7VAV - chains D and J of the 12 polymer chains in the assembly; structure by electron microscopy, 2.80 A resolution.

Chain D:
Protein: V-type ATP synthase beta chain
Organism: Thermus thermophilus HB8
UniProtKB: Q56404 (VATB_THET8); residue numbers follow UniProt; this construct covers 1-478
Amino-acid sequence (478 residues; numbered 1 to 478; the number before each row is that of its first residue):
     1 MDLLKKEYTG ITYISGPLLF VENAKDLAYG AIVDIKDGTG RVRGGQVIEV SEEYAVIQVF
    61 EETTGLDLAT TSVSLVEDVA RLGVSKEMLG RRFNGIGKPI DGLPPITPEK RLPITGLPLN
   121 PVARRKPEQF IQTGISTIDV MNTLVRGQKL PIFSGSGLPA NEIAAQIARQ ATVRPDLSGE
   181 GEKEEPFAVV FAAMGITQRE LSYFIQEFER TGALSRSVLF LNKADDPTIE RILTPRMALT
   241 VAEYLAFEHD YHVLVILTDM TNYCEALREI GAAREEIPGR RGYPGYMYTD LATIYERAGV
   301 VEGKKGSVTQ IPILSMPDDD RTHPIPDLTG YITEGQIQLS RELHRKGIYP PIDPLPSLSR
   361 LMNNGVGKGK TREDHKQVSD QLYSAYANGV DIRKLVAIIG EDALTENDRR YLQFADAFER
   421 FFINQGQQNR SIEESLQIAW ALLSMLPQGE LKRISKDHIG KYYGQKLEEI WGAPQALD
Not modelled in the structure: 1-4, 475-478

Chain J:
Protein: V-type ATP synthase subunit E
Organism: Thermus thermophilus HB8
UniProtKB: P74901 (VATE_THET8); residues 1-188 here = UniProt positions 1-188
Amino-acid sequence (188 residues; each row starts with the number of its first residue):
     1 MSKLEAILSQ EVEAEIQALL QEAEAKAEAV KREAEEKAKA LLQARERALE AQYRAALRRA
    61 ESAGELLVAT ARTQARGEVL EEVRRRVREA LEALPQKPEW PEVVRKLALE ALEALPGAKA
   121 LVANPEDLPH LEALARERGV ELQAEPALRL GVRAVGAEGK TQVENSLLAR LDRAWDALSS
   181 KVAQALWG
Not modelled in the structure: 1-60, 188

Chain D / chain J interface:
Residue-residue contacts - 17 pairs, chain D then chain J:
  Lys5(D) - Val163(J)
  Lys5(D) - Glu164(J)  hydrogen bond (backbone-backbone)
  Lys6(D) - Thr161(J)
  Lys6(D) - Val163(J)
  Glu7(D) - Thr161(J)
  Glu7(D) - Gln162(J)  hydrogen bond (backbone-backbone)
  Tyr8(D) - Lys160(J)
  Thr9(D) - Lys160(J)  hydrogen bond (side chain-backbone)
  Thr9(D) - Gln162(J)
  Gly10(D) - Lys160(J)
  Asn23(D) - Lys160(J)
  Leu75(D) - Arg173(J)
  Pro104(D) - Thr73(J)
  Pro104(D) - Gly77(J)
  Thr107(D) - Ser179(J)
  Thr107(D) - Ser180(J)  hydrogen bond (side chain-backbone)
  Pro108(D) - Ser180(J)  hydrogen bond (backbone-side chain)
Other interface residues (no listed pair), chain D (14 interface residues in all): Leu103, Glu109, Ser215
Other interface residues (no listed pair), chain J (15 interface residues in all): Leu66, Gln74, Leu115, Gly159, Ala183

Overview:
The interface between chain D and chain J involves 14 residues on one side and 15 on the other; the contacts
include 5 hydrogen bonds. Polar contacts include Thr9(D)-Lys160(J), Thr107(D)-Ser180(J) and
Pro108(D)-Ser180(J).
Here chain D is V-type ATP synthase beta chain and chain J is V-type ATP synthase subunit E, both from Thermus
thermophilus HB8. Entry 7VAV (V1EG of V/A-ATPase from Thermus thermophilus at low ATP concentration, state3)
was determined by electron microscopy, deposited together with 7VAI, 7VAJ, 7VAK, 7VAL, 7VAM, 7VAN and 11
further entries.
